7XZY - chains F and I of the 10 polymer chains in the assembly; structure by electron microscopy, 3.97 A resolution.

# Chain F
Protein: Histone H4
From: Homo sapiens
Reference sequence: P62805 (H4_HUMAN); residues 0-102 here correspond to UniProt positions 1-103 (UniProt number = residue number + 1)
Sequence (106 residues; row label = number of the first residue in the row; numbers below 1 keep their minus sign (Gly-3 is residue -3)):
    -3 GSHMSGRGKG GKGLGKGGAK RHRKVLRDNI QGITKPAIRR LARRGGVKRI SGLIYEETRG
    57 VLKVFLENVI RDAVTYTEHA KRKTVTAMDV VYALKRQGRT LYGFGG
Unresolved in the structure: -3 to 22
Differences from the reference sequence: expression tag (-3 to -1)
Swiss-Prot annotation at these positions:
  - DNA-binding region: Lys16 to Lys20
  - modified residue: Ser1 (N-acetylserine), Arg3 (Asymmetric dimethylarginine), Lys5 (N6-(2-hydroxyisobutyryl)lysine), Lys8 (N6-(2-hydroxyisobutyryl)lysine), Lys12 (N6-(2-hydroxyisobutyryl)lysine), Lys16 (N6-(2-hydroxyisobutyryl)lysine), Lys20 (N6,N6,N6-trimethyllysine), Lys31 (N6-(2-hydroxyisobutyryl)lysine), Lys44 (N6-(2-hydroxyisobutyryl)lysine), Ser47 (Phosphoserine), Tyr51 (Phosphotyrosine), Lys59 (N6-(2-hydroxyisobutyryl)lysine), Lys77 (N6-(2-hydroxyisobutyryl)lysine), Lys79 (N6-(2-hydroxyisobutyryl)lysine), Thr80 (Phosphothreonine), Tyr88 (Phosphotyrosine), Lys91 (N6-(2-hydroxyisobutyryl)lysine)
  - cross-link (Glycyl lysine isopeptide (Lys-Gly)): Lys12 (interchain with G-Cter in SUMO2), Lys20 (interchain with G-Cter in SUMO2), Lys31 (interchain with G-Cter in SUMO2), Lys59 (interchain with G-Cter in SUMO2), Lys79 (interchain with G-Cter in SUMO2), Lys91 (interchain with G-Cter in SUMO2)

# Chain I
Molecule: 193-nt DNA strand
Sequence (193 nucleotides; row label = number of the first residue in the row):
     1 ATCGGACCCT ATCGCGAGCC AGGCCTGAGA ATCCGGTGCC GAGGCCGCTC AATTGGTCGT
    61 AGACAGCTCT AGCACCGCTT AAACGCACGT ACGCGCTGTC CCCCGCGTTT TAACCGCCAA
   121 GGGGATTACT CCCTAGTCTC CAGGCACGTG TCAGATATAG GGCATGTCCG GGCATGTCCC
   181 GAAATTCATA GAT
Unresolved in the structure: 1-14, 180-193

# Chain F / chain I interface
Residue-residue contacts - 11 pairs, chain F then chain I:
  Arg35(F) - DC104(I)  salt bridge to the phosphate
  Arg45(F) - DC103(I)  hydrogen bond to the sugar
  Arg45(F) - DC104(I)  phosphate contact
  Ile46(F) - DC103(I)  sugar contact
  Ile46(F) - DC104(I)  hydrogen bond to the phosphate
  Ser47(F) - DC103(I)  sugar contact
  Gly48(F) - DC103(I)  hydrogen bond to the phosphate
  Lys77(F) - DG124(I)  phosphate contact
  Arg78(F) - DG124(I)  phosphate contact
  Lys79(F) - DG123(I)  salt bridge to the phosphate
  Lys79(F) - DG124(I)  hydrogen bond to the phosphate
Interface residues without a listed pair, chain F (10 interface residues in all): Lys44, Thr80
Interface residues without a listed pair, chain I (5 interface residues in all): DC102

# Overview
The interface between chain F and chain I involves 10 residues on one side and 5 on the other; the contacts
include 4 hydrogen bonds and 2 salt bridges. Polar pairs include Arg45(F)-DC103(I), Ile46(F)-DC104(I) and
Gly48(F)-DC103(I).
Chain F is Histone H4 (Homo sapiens) and chain I is a 193-nt DNA strand; the structure, Cryo-EM structure of
the nucleosome containing 193 base-pair DNA with a p53 target sequence, was determined by electron microscopy
(same publication as 7Y00).
